PDB entry 8AHL | electron microscopy, 4.10 A resolution (low resolution: residue-level contacts below are approximate; hydrogen-bond / salt-bridge calls are withheld) | chains C and D of the 12 polymer chains in the assembly

[Chain C (and D)]
Molecule: Crescentin
Source organism: Caulobacter vibrioides
Notes: chain D of this document is another copy of the same molecule, construct and numbering; everything in this record applies to it too
UniProtKB: A0A8F8EC09 (A0A8F8EC09_CAUVI); the construct has insertions or renumbered stretches relative to UniProt, so the offset changes along the chain: 1-405 = UniProt 1-405; 409-460 = UniProt 406-457
Sequence (460 residues; row label = number of the first residue in the row):
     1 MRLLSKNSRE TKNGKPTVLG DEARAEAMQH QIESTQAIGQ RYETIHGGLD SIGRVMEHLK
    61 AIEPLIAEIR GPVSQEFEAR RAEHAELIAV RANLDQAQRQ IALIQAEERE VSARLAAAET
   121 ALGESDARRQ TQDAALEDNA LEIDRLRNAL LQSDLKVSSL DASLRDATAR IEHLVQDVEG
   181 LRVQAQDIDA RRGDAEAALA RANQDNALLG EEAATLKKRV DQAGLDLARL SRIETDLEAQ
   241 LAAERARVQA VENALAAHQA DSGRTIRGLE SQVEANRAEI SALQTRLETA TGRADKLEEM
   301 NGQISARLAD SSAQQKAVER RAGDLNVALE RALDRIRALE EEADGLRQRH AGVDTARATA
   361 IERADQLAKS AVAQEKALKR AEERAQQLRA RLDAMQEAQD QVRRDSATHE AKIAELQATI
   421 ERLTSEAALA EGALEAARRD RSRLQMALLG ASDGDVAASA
Unresolved in the structure: 1-212, 447-460
Differences from the reference sequence: insertion (406-408)
Reported in the primary citation:
  - self-association interface (contacts with another copy of this molecule); pairs are residue here / residue on that copy: Lys296-Ala207, Lys296-Gln204

[Chain C / chain D interface]
Residue-residue contacts - 153 pairs, chain C then chain D:
  Leu216(C) - Thr215(D)
  Leu216(C) - Leu216(D)
  Leu230(C) - Leu227(D)
  Leu230(C) - Leu230(D)
  Ile233(C) - Glu234(D)
  Glu234(C) - Leu230(D)
  Glu234(C) - Glu234(D)
  Leu237(C) - Leu237(D)
  Leu237(C) - Glu238(D)
  Leu237(C) - Leu241(D)
  Gln240(C) - Arg245(D)
  Leu241(C) - Leu237(D)
  Leu241(C) - Leu241(D)
  Leu241(C) - Glu244(D)
  Glu244(C) - Glu244(D)
  Glu244(C) - Val248(D)
  Arg245(C) - Glu244(D)
  Arg247(C) - Val248(D)
  Val248(C) - Val248(D)
  Val251(C) - Val251(D)
  Val251(C) - Leu255(D)
  Glu252(C) - Val251(D)
  Leu255(C) - Leu255(D)
  His258(C) - His258(D)
  His258(C) - Gln259(D)
  His258(C) - Ser262(D)
  Gln259(C) - His258(D)
  Ser262(C) - His258(D)
  Thr265(C) - Ile266(D)
  Ile266(C) - Thr265(D)
  Ile266(C) - Ile266(D)
  Ile266(C) - Leu269(D)
  Leu269(C) - Ile266(D)
  Leu269(C) - Leu269(D)
  Val273(C) - Leu269(D)
  Val273(C) - Gln272(D)
  Val273(C) - Val273(D)
  Asn276(C) - Asn276(D)
  Asn276(C) - Ile280(D)
  Ile280(C) - Asn276(D)
  Ile280(C) - Glu279(D)
  Ile280(C) - Ile280(D)
  Leu283(C) - Leu283(D)
  Leu283(C) - Gln284(D)
  Gln284(C) - Leu283(D)
  Arg286(C) - Leu287(D)
  Leu287(C) - Leu283(D)
  Leu287(C) - Arg286(D)
  Leu287(C) - Leu287(D)
  Arg293(C) - Ala294(D)
  Arg293(C) - Asp295(D)
  Arg293(C) - Glu298(D)
  Leu297(C) - Ala294(D)
  Leu297(C) - Leu297(D)
  Leu297(C) - Glu298(D)
  Met300(C) - Asn301(D)
  Asn301(C) - Asn301(D)
  Ile304(C) - Ile304(D)
  Ile304(C) - Ser305(D)
  Ile304(C) - Leu308(D)
  Arg307(C) - Leu308(D)
  Leu308(C) - Ile304(D)
  Leu308(C) - Arg307(D)
  Leu308(C) - Leu308(D)
  Ser311(C) - Gln315(D)
  Ser312(C) - Arg307(D)
  Ser312(C) - Ser311(D)
  Gln314(C) - Gln315(D)
  Gln315(C) - Gln315(D)
  Val318(C) - Val318(D)
  Val318(C) - Glu319(D)
  Arg321(C) - Ala322(D)
  Leu325(C) - Ala322(D)
  Leu325(C) - Asn326(D)
  Leu325(C) - Leu329(D)
  Asn326(C) - Leu325(D)
  Ala328(C) - Leu329(D)
  Leu329(C) - Ala328(D)
  Leu329(C) - Leu329(D)
  Leu329(C) - Ala332(D)
  Ala332(C) - Ala332(D)
  Ala332(C) - Ile336(D)
  Arg335(C) - Ile336(D)
  Ile336(C) - Arg335(D)
  Ile336(C) - Ile336(D)
  Ile336(C) - Leu339(D)
  Leu339(C) - Leu339(D)
  Leu339(C) - Glu340(D)
  Glu340(C) - Leu339(D)
  Glu342(C) - Ala343(D)
  Ala343(C) - Glu342(D)
  Leu346(C) - Leu346(D)
  Arg347(C) - Leu346(D)
  Arg349(C) - His350(D)
  His350(C) - Arg349(D)
  His350(C) - His350(D)
  Val353(C) - Val353(D)
  Val353(C) - Asp354(D)
  Ala356(C) - Arg357(D)
  Arg357(C) - Val353(D)
  Arg357(C) - Ala356(D)
  Arg357(C) - Arg357(D)
  Ala360(C) - Ile361(D)
  Ile361(C) - Ala360(D)
  Arg363(C) - Ala364(D)
  Ala364(C) - Arg363(D)
  Ala364(C) - Leu367(D)
  Asp365(C) - Arg363(D)
  Leu367(C) - Leu367(D)
  Ala368(C) - Leu367(D)
  Gln374(C) - Gln374(D)
  Gln374(C) - Glu375(D)
  Leu378(C) - Gln374(D)
  Leu378(C) - Leu378(D)
  Arg384(C) - Ala385(D)
  Arg384(C) - Arg389(D)
  Leu388(C) - Leu388(D)
  Leu388(C) - Arg389(D)
  Arg389(C) - Leu388(D)
  Arg391(C) - Leu392(D)
  Leu392(C) - Leu388(D)
  Leu392(C) - Arg391(D)
  Leu392(C) - Leu392(D)
  Leu392(C) - Met395(D)
  Met395(C) - Leu392(D)
  Met395(C) - Met395(D)
  Met395(C) - Gln396(D)
  Gln396(C) - Met395(D)
  Gln399(C) - Met395(D)
  Gln399(C) - Gln399(D)
  Val402(C) - Gln399(D)
  Val402(C) - Val402(D)
  Val402(C) - Arg403(D)
  Arg403(C) - Val402(D)
  His409(C) - Glu410(D)
  Lys412(C) - Ile413(D)
  Ile413(C) - Lys412(D)
  Ile413(C) - Leu416(D)
  Ile420(C) - Leu416(D)
  Ile420(C) - Thr419(D)
  Ile420(C) - Ile420(D)
  Leu423(C) - Ile420(D)
  Leu423(C) - Leu423(D)
  Leu423(C) - Thr424(D)
  Thr424(C) - Leu423(D)
  Leu434(C) - Leu434(D)
  Glu435(C) - Leu434(D)
  Ala437(C) - Arg441(D)
  Arg438(C) - Leu434(D)
  Asp440(C) - Arg441(D)
  Arg441(C) - Ala437(D)
  Arg441(C) - Asp440(D)
  Arg441(C) - Arg441(D)
Also at the interface, not in a pair above, chain C (110 interface residues in all): Arg219, Val220, Ala254, Glu270, Glu279, Ala290, Ala294, Glu298, Ala322, Leu333, Glu375, Ala377, Ala381, Ala385, Ala398, Glu410, Leu416, Gln417, Thr419, Glu426, Glu431
Also at the interface, not in a pair above, chain D (107 interface residues in all): Arg219, Gln240, Glu252, Glu270, Ala290, Arg321, Arg331, Asp365, Ala368, Ala371, Glu382, Ala398, His409, Glu426, Ala427, Ala430, Arg438

[Overview]
110 residues of chain C face 107 of chain D across their interface. The paper reports a self-association
interface involving Lys296(C).
Chain C and chain D are both Crescentin (Caulobacter vibrioides); the structure, Cryo-EM structure of
crescentin filaments (stutter mutant, C1 symmetry and large box), was determined by electron microscopy,
deposited together with 8AFE, 8AFH, 8AFL, 8AFM, 8AIA, 8AIX and 8AJB.
